PDB entry 8V6M | electron microscopy, 3.63 A resolution | chains A and B of the 4 polymer chains in the assembly

[Chain A (and B)]
Molecule: Transient receptor potential cation channel subfamily V member 3
Source organism: Homo sapiens
Notes: chain B of this document is another copy of the same molecule, construct and numbering; everything in this record applies to it too
UniProtKB: Q8NET8 (TRPV3_HUMAN), isoform Q8NET8-2; residue numbers follow UniProt; this construct covers 1-791
Chain sequence (808 residues; numbered 1 to 808; the number before each row is that of its first residue):
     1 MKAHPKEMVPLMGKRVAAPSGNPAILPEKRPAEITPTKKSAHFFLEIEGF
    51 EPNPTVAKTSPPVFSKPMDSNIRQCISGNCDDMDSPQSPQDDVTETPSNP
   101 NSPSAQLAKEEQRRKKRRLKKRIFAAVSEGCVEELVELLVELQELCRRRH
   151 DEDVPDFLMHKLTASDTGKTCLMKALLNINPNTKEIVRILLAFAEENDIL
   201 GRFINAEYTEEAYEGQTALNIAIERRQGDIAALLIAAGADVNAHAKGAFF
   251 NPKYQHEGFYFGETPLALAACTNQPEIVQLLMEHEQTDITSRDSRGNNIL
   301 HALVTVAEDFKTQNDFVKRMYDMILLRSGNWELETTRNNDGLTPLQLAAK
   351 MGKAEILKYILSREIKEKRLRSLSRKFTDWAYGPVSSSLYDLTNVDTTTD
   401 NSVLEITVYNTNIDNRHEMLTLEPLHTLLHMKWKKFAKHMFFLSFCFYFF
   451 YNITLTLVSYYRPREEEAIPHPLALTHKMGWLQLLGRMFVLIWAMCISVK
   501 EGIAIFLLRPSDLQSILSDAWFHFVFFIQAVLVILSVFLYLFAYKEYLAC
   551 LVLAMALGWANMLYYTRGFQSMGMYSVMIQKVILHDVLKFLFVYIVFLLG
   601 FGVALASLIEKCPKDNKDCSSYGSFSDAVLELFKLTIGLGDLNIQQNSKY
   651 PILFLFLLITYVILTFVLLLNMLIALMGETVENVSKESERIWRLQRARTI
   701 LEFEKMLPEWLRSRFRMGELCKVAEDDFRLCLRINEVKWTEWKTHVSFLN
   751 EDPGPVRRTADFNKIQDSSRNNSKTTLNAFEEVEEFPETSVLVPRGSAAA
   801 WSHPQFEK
Unresolved in the structure: 1-116, 757-808
Differences from the reference sequence: expression tag (792-808)
Swiss-Prot annotation at these positions:
  - binding site (Na(+)): Gly638
  - natural variant: Gly573 (G573C: In OLMS1; G573S: In OLMS1), Gln580 (Q580P: In FNEPPK2), Trp692 (W692G: In OLMS1)
  - mutagenesis: Leu557 (L557A: Impairs channel activation by tetrahydrocannabivarin), Ala560 (A560L/M: Impairs channel activation by tetrahydrocannabivarin), Asn561 (N561A: Impairs channel activation by tetrahydrocannabivarin), Leu563 (L563A: Impairs channel activation by tetrahydrocannabivarin)
Cystine bridges: Cys612-Cys619, Cys721-Cys731
Metal / ion sites: Na+: Gly638 (shared with Gly638(B) of chain B; 1 residue of chain C; 1 residue of chain D)
Small-molecule neighbours:
  - Tetrahydrocannabivarin (I8E), molecule 1: Trp521, Phe522, Val525, Ala556, Leu557, Ala560, Asn561, Leu563, Ile579, Ile583
  - Tetrahydrocannabivarin (I8E), molecule 2: Phe597, Phe601, Thr660, Leu664

[Interface between chain A and chain B]
Pairs across the interface (77):
  Trp380(A) with Phe249(B), hydrophobic
  Ala381(A) with Glu224(B); Arg225(B), hydrogen bond (backbone-side chain)
  Tyr382(A) with Asn220(B), hydrogen bond; Glu224(B); Phe249(B), hydrophobic; Phe250(B); Phe259(B), hydrophobic; Phe261(B); Leu268(B)
  Gly383(A) with Glu224(B), hydrogen bond (backbone-side chain)
  Pro384(A) with Phe259(B), hydrophobic
  Thr456(A) with Val603(B)
  Ser459(A) with Ser607(B)
  Tyr460(A) with Ala606(B); Ser624(B); Phe625(B), hydrogen bond (side chain-backbone)
  Lys545(A) with Lys649(B); Tyr650(B), hydrogen bond
  Glu546(A) with Tyr650(B), hydrogen bond
  Leu548(A) with Glu610(B)
  Ala549(A) with Tyr650(B), hydrophobic; Leu653(B), hydrophobic
  Val552(A) with Ala604(B); Ser607(B); Leu608(B), hydrophobic
  Leu553(A) with Leu653(B), hydrophobic; Leu657(B), hydrophobic
  Met555(A) with Val603(B), hydrophobic; Ala604(B), hydrophobic; Ser607(B)
  Ala556(A) with Phe601(B), hydrophobic; Leu657(B), hydrophobic
  Trp559(A) with Val596(B); Gly600(B)
  Ala560(A) with Phe597(B), hydrophobic
  Leu563(A) with Val593(B), hydrophobic
  Ser571(A) with Lys589(B), hydrogen bond (backbone-side chain)
  Met572(A) with Lys589(B); Phe592(B), hydrophobic; Val593(B), hydrophobic
  Tyr575(A) with Phe590(B); Leu668(B); Asn671(B)
  Met578(A) with Asn671(B)
  Ile579(A) with Val667(B); Asn671(B), hydrogen bond (backbone-side chain)
  Val582(A) with Val667(B), hydrophobic
  Leu630(A) with Ile644(B), hydrophobic
  Lys634(A) with Leu642(B), hydrogen bond (side chain-backbone)
  Gly638(A) with Gly638(B)
  Leu639(A) with Gly640(B); Asp641(B); Leu642(B)
  Gly640(A) with Gly640(B)
  Met672(A) with Leu670(B), hydrophobic
  Leu676(A) with Ile674(B), hydrophobic
  Met677(A) with Met677(B), hydrophobic
  Thr680(A) with Ile674(B), hydrogen bond (side chain-backbone); Met677(B)
  Asn735(A) with His256(B), hydrogen bond
  Trp739(A) with Phe259(B), hydrophobic; Cys271(B); Thr312(B)
  Trp742(A) with Arg226(B)
  Thr744(A) with Arg225(B), hydrogen bond (side chain-backbone); Arg226(B)
  His745(A) with Arg225(B), hydrogen bond (backbone-side chain)
  Phe748(A) with Asn178(B)
  Glu751(A) with Lys169(B), salt bridge; Lys174(B), salt bridge; Asn178(B), hydrogen bond
  Asp752(A) with Lys169(B), salt bridge
  Pro753(A) with Tyr213(B), hydrogen bond (backbone-side chain); Phe249(B)
  Gly754(A) with Tyr213(B), hydrogen bond (backbone-side chain); Phe249(B)
Also at the interface, not in a pair above, chain A (54 interface residues in all): Val385, Arg464, Ile583, Leu591, Phe633, Ile637, Val681, Lys743, Val746, Pro755
Also at the interface, not in a pair above, chain B (61 interface residues in all): Leu177, Ile179, Gln227, Glu257, Gly258, Thr272, Val306, Gln313, Phe316, Leu639, Ile659, Val662, Ile663, Val681

[In short]
54 residues of chain A face 61 of chain B across their interface, with 16 hydrogen bonds and 3 salt bridges.
Among the polar pairs are Glu751(A)-Lys169(B), Glu751(A)-Lys174(B) and Asp752(A)-Lys169(B). Chain A binds
Tetrahydrocannabivarin.
Both chains are Transient receptor potential cation channel subfamily V member 3 (Homo sapiens). Entry 8V6M
(Inactivated-state cryo-EM structure of human TRPV3 in presence of tetrahydrocannabivarin (THCV) in cNW30
nanodiscs) was determined by electron microscopy (same publication as 8V6K, 8V6L, 8V6N and 8V6O).
